Entry 6T94 (X-ray diffraction, 1.15 A resolution); this record covers chains AAA and BBB.

[Chain AAA (and BBB)]
Protein: Formate dehydrogenase
Source organism: Chaetomium thermophilum
Notes: EC 1.17.1.9; chain BBB of this document is another copy of the same molecule, construct and numbering; everything in this record applies to it too
Reference sequence: G0SGU4 (FDH_CHATD); residues 1-370 here = UniProt positions 1-370
Chain sequence (410 residues; numbered -33 to 376; the number before each row is that of its first residue; numbers below 1 keep their minus sign (Met-33 is residue -33)):
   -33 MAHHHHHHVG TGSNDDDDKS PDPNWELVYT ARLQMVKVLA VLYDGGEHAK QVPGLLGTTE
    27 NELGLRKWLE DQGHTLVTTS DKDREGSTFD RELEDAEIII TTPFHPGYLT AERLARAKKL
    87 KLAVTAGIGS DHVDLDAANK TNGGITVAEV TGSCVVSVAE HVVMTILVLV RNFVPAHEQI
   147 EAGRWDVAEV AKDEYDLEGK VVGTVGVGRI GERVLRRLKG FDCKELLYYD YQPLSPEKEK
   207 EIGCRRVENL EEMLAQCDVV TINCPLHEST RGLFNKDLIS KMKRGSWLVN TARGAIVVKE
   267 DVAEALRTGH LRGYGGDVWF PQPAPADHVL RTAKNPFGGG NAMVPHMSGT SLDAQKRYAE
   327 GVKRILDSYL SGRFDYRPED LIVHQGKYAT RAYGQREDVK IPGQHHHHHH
Unresolved in the structure: -33 to -5, 363-376 (chain BBB: -33 to -6, 369-376)
Construct notes: initiating methionine (-33); expression tag (-32 to 0, 371-376); engineered mutation Cys120 (Asn in G0SGU4)
Residues lining bound ligands: NADH (NAI; 1,4-dihydronicotinamide adenine dinucleotide): Phe70, Ile94, Gly95, Asp97, Cys120, Val121, Val124, Val171, Gly172, Val173, Gly174, Arg175, Ile176, Gly177, Tyr195, Asp196, Tyr197, Gln198, Asn229, Cys230, Pro231, Leu232, His233, Thr236, Thr257, Ala258, Arg259, Asp283, Val284, His312, Ser314, Gly315, Arg357, Ala358, Tyr359
Swiss-Prot annotation at these positions:
  - binding site (substrate): Ile94
  - binding site (NAD(+)): Arg175, Ile176, Asp196, Pro231 to Ser235, Thr257, Asp283, His312 to Gly315
  - site (Important for catalytic activity): Arg259, His312

[How chain AAA and chain BBB interact]
Residue-residue contacts - 156 pairs, chain AAA then chain BBB:
  Tyr9(AAA) with Val153(BBB); Ala154(BBB), hydrophobic
  Asp10(AAA) with Ala154(BBB)
  Gly11(AAA) with Ala154(BBB)
  His14(AAA) with Glu155(BBB); Lys158(BBB), hydrogen bond
  Gln17(AAA) with Lys158(BBB), hydrogen bond; Phe303(BBB)
  Val18(AAA) with Lys158(BBB)
  Leu21(AAA) with Lys158(BBB)
  Phe70(AAA) with Val153(BBB)
  Val122(AAA) with Glu164(BBB)
  Ser123(AAA) with Arg137(BBB), hydrogen bond (backbone-side chain); Asp162(BBB), hydrogen bond
  Glu126(AAA) with Arg137(BBB), salt bridge; Asp162(BBB); Leu163(BBB), hydrogen bond (side chain-backbone); Glu164(BBB), hydrogen bond (side chain-backbone); Phe187(BBB)
  His127(AAA) with Arg137(BBB), hydrogen bond
  Val129(AAA) with Phe187(BBB), hydrophobic
  Met130(AAA) with Leu133(BBB); Val134(BBB); Arg137(BBB); Phe139(BBB), hydrophobic
  Leu133(AAA) with Met130(BBB)
  Val134(AAA) with Met130(BBB); Val134(BBB), hydrophobic
  Arg137(AAA) with Ser123(BBB), hydrogen bond (side chain-backbone); Glu126(BBB), salt bridge; His127(BBB), hydrogen bond; Met130(BBB); Met313(BBB); Ser314(BBB), hydrogen bond (side chain-backbone)
  Phe139(AAA) with Met130(BBB), hydrophobic; Val134(BBB), hydrophobic; Phe139(BBB), hydrophobic; Val140(BBB), hydrophobic; Ala308(BBB); Val310(BBB), hydrophobic
  Val140(AAA) with Phe139(BBB), hydrophobic; His143(BBB)
  Ala142(AAA) with Val310(BBB), hydrophobic; Pro311(BBB); Met313(BBB), hydrophobic
  His143(AAA) with Val140(BBB); Asn307(BBB), hydrogen bond (side chain-backbone); Met309(BBB), hydrogen bond (side chain-backbone); Val310(BBB)
  Glu144(AAA) with Glu147(BBB)
  Gln145(AAA) with Pro311(BBB)
  Ile146(AAA) with Trp285(BBB), hydrophobic; Arg297(BBB), hydrogen bond (backbone-side chain); Met309(BBB), hydrophobic; Val310(BBB); Pro311(BBB)
  Glu147(AAA) with Glu144(BBB); Arg297(BBB); Thr298(BBB); Lys300(BBB), salt bridge
  Gly149(AAA) with Ala292(BBB); Arg297(BBB)
  Arg150(AAA) with Arg297(BBB), hydrogen bond (backbone-side chain)
  Trp151(AAA) with Trp285(BBB); Gln288(BBB); Pro289(BBB); Ala290(BBB), hydrophobic; Arg297(BBB); Pro311(BBB), hydrophobic; His312(BBB)
  Val153(AAA) with Tyr9(BBB); His312(BBB); Thr316(BBB)
  Ala154(AAA) with Tyr9(BBB), hydrophobic; Asp10(BBB); Gly11(BBB)
  Glu155(AAA) with His14(BBB)
  Val156(AAA) with Met313(BBB)
  Ala157(AAA) with Thr316(BBB); Leu318(BBB)
  Lys158(AAA) with His14(BBB), hydrogen bond; Gln17(BBB), hydrogen bond; Val18(BBB); Leu21(BBB); Leu318(BBB)
  Glu160(AAA) with Met313(BBB); Ser314(BBB); Thr316(BBB); Ser317(BBB), hydrogen bond (side chain-backbone); Leu318(BBB), hydrogen bond (backbone-backbone)
  Tyr161(AAA) with Leu318(BBB); Asp319(BBB)
  Asp162(AAA) with Ser123(BBB), hydrogen bond; Glu126(BBB); Ser317(BBB), hydrogen bond; Asp319(BBB), hydrogen bond (backbone-side chain); Arg323(BBB), salt bridge
  Leu163(AAA) with Glu126(BBB), hydrogen bond (backbone-side chain)
  Glu164(AAA) with Val122(BBB); Glu126(BBB), hydrogen bond (backbone-side chain)
  Lys166(AAA) with Asp319(BBB), salt bridge
  Arg182(AAA) with Gly186(BBB)
  Arg183(AAA) with Gly186(BBB); Phe187(BBB)
  Gly186(AAA) with Arg182(BBB); Arg183(BBB)
  Phe187(AAA) with Glu126(BBB); Val129(BBB), hydrophobic; Arg183(BBB)
  Trp285(AAA) with Ile146(BBB), hydrophobic; Trp151(BBB)
  Gln288(AAA) with Trp151(BBB)
  Pro289(AAA) with Trp151(BBB)
  Ala290(AAA) with Trp151(BBB)
  Ala292(AAA) with Gly149(BBB)
  Arg297(AAA) with Ile146(BBB), hydrogen bond (side chain-backbone); Glu147(BBB); Gly149(BBB); Arg150(BBB), hydrogen bond (side chain-backbone); Trp151(BBB)
  Thr298(AAA) with Glu147(BBB)
  Lys300(AAA) with Glu147(BBB), salt bridge
  Phe303(AAA) with Gln17(BBB)
  Asn307(AAA) with His143(BBB), hydrogen bond (backbone-side chain)
  Ala308(AAA) with Phe139(BBB)
  Met309(AAA) with His143(BBB), hydrogen bond (backbone-side chain); Ile146(BBB), hydrophobic
  Val310(AAA) with Phe139(BBB), hydrophobic; Ala142(BBB), hydrophobic; His143(BBB); Ile146(BBB)
  Pro311(AAA) with Ala142(BBB); Gln145(BBB); Ile146(BBB); Trp151(BBB), hydrophobic
  His312(AAA) with Trp151(BBB); Val153(BBB)
  Met313(AAA) with Arg137(BBB); Ala142(BBB), hydrophobic; Val156(BBB); Glu160(BBB)
  Ser314(AAA) with Arg137(BBB), hydrogen bond (backbone-side chain); Glu160(BBB)
  Thr316(AAA) with Val153(BBB); Ala157(BBB); Glu160(BBB)
  Ser317(AAA) with Glu160(BBB), hydrogen bond (backbone-side chain); Asp162(BBB), hydrogen bond
  Leu318(AAA) with Ala157(BBB); Lys158(BBB); Glu160(BBB), hydrogen bond (backbone-backbone); Tyr161(BBB)
  Asp319(AAA) with Tyr161(BBB); Asp162(BBB), hydrogen bond (side chain-backbone); Lys166(BBB), salt bridge
  Arg323(AAA) with Asp162(BBB), salt bridge
Also at the interface, not in a pair above, chain AAA (71 interface residues in all): Asn138, Asp152, Asp188, Ala320, Gln321
Also at the interface, not in a pair above, chain BBB (71 interface residues in all): Phe70, Asn138, Asp152, Asp188, Ala320, Gln321

[Overview]
Chain AAA and chain BBB each contribute 71 residues to their interface; the contacts include 32 hydrogen bonds
and 8 salt bridges. Among the polar pairs are Glu126(AAA)-Arg137(BBB), Glu147(AAA)-Lys300(BBB) and
Asp162(AAA)-Arg323(BBB). Bound to chain AAA: NADH.
Chain AAA and chain BBB are both Formate dehydrogenase (Chaetomium thermophilum); the structure,
NAD+-dependent fungal formate dehydrogenase from Chaetomium thermophilum: A complex of N120C mutant protein
with the reduced ..., was determined by X-ray diffraction, deposited together with 6T8Y, 6T8Z and 6T92.
